Entry 3VDD (X-ray diffraction, 3.20 A resolution); this record covers chains A and D of the 4 polymer chains in the assembly.

[Chain A]
Name: Protein VP1
From: Human rhinovirus 2
UniProt: P04936 (POLG_HRV2); residues 1-283 here correspond to UniProt positions 568-850 (UniProt number = residue number + 567)
Sequence (283 residues; row label = number of the first residue in the row):
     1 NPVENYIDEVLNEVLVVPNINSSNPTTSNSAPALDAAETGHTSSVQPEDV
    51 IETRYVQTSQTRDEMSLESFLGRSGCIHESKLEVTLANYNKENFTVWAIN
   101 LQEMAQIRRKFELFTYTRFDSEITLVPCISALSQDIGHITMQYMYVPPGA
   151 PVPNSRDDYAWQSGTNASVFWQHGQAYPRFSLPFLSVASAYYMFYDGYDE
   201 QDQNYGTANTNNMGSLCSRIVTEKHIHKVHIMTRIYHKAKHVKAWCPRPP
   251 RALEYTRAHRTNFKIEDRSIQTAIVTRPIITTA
Disordered / not traced: 1-3
Residues lining bound ligands: bta798 (BT8; 3-ethoxy-6-{2-[1-(6-methylpyridazin-3-yl)piperidin-4-yl]ethoxy}-1,2-benzoxazole): Ile-99, Asn-100, Leu-101, Phe-119, Ser-121, Ile-123, Tyr-143, Met-144, Tyr-145, Ala-167, Ser-168, Val-169, Phe-180, Leu-182, Leu-185, Tyr-191, Tyr-192, Thr-207, Thr-210, Asn-211, Met-213, Leu-216, Ile-235, His-237
UniProt features mapped onto this chain:
  - site: Ala-283 (Cleavage)

[Chain D]
Name: Protein VP4
From: Human rhinovirus 2
UniProt: P04936 (POLG_HRV2); residues 0-68 here correspond to UniProt positions 1-69 (UniProt number = residue number + 1)
Sequence (69 residues; numbered 0 to 68; the number before each row is that of its first residue; numbering starts at 0):
     0 MGAQVSRQNVGTHSTQNSVSNGSSLNYFNINYFKDAASNGASKLEFTQDP
    50 SKFTDPVKDVLEKGIPTLQ
Disordered / not traced: 0-23, 60-68
UniProt features mapped onto this chain:
  - site: Gln-68 (Cleavage)
  - lipidation: Gly-1 (N-myristoyl glycine)

[How chain A and chain D interact]
Pairs across the interface - 32 pairs, chain A then chain D:
  Tyr-6(A) with Asn-25(D); Tyr-26(D); Asn-28(D)
  Ile-7(A) with Asn-25(D)
  Glu-9(A) with Tyr-26(D); Lys-42(D)
  Val-10(A) with Leu-24(D); Asn-25(D)
  Val-14(A) with Leu-43(D), hydrophobic
  Leu-15(A) with Thr-46(D)
  His-41(A) with Thr-53(D); Asp-54(D); Pro-55(D)
  Thr-42(A) with Thr-53(D), hydrogen bond (backbone-backbone)
  Asp-63(A) with Leu-43(D)
  Ser-66(A) with Leu-43(D)
  Glu-68(A) with Ala-40(D); Ser-41(D), hydrogen bond (side chain-backbone)
  Asp-120(A) with Ala-36(D)
  Ser-181(A) with Ala-36(D); Ser-37(D)
  Leu-182(A) with Ala-36(D)
  Pro-183(A) with Ala-36(D), hydrophobic
  Lys-240(A) with Ala-36(D); Ser-37(D); Asn-38(D)
  His-241(A) with Ala-35(D); Ala-36(D); Asn-38(D), hydrogen bond (side chain-backbone); Gly-39(D), hydrogen bond (side chain-backbone); Ser-41(D)
  Pro-247(A) with Phe-52(D)
Also at the interface, not in a pair above, chain A (19 interface residues in all): Val-16
Also at the interface, not in a pair above, chain D (20 interface residues in all): Phe-45, Val-56

[Overview]
Chain A and chain D form an interface of 19 and 20 residues respectively; the contacts include 4 hydrogen
bonds. Polar pairs include Glu-68(A)/Ser-41(D), His-241(A)/Asn-38(D) and His-241(A)/Gly-39(D). Ligands of
chain A: bta798.
Chain A is Protein VP1 and chain D is Protein VP4, both from Human rhinovirus 2; the structure, Structure of
HRV2 capsid complexed with antiviral compound BTA798, was determined by X-ray diffraction.
